PDB entry 1MV9 | X-ray diffraction, 1.90 A resolution | chains A and B

== Chain A ==
Protein: RXR retinoid X receptor
Source organism: Homo sapiens
Notes: fragment: ligand binding domain(residues 223-462)
UniProtKB: P19793 (RXRA_HUMAN); residues 223-462 here = UniProt positions 223-462
Sequence (240 residues; row label = number of the first residue in the row):
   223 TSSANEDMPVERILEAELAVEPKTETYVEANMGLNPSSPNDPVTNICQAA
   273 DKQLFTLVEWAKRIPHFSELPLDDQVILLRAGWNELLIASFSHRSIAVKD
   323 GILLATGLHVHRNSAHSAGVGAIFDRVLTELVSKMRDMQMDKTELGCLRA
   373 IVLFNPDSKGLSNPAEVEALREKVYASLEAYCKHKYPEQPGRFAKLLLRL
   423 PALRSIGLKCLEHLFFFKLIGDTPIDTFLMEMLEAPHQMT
Disordered / not traced: 223-228, 245-262, 461-462
Small-molecule neighbours: docosa-4,7,10,13,16,19-hexaenoic acid (HXA): V265, I268, A271, A272, Q275, W305, N306, L309, I310, F313, R316, I324, L326, A327, V342, I345, F346, C432, H435, L436, F439
Reported in the primary citation:
  - binding site for docosa-4,7,10,13,16,19-hexaenoic acid: V265, I268, A271, Q275, L309, I310, F313, R316, I324, L326, A327, C432

== Chain B ==
Protein: Nuclear receptor coactivator 2
Notes: fragment: NR box
UniProtKB: Q15596 (NCOA2_HUMAN); residues 471-483 here correspond to UniProt positions 686-698 (UniProt number = residue number + 215)
Sequence (13 residues; numbered 471 to 483; the number before each row is that of its first residue):
   471 KHKILHRLLQDSS
Disordered / not traced: 482-483

== Interface between chain A and chain B ==
Contacting residue pairs - 27 pairs, chain A then chain B:
  F277(A) with L478(B), hydrophobic
  V280(A) with L475(B), hydrophobic; L478(B), hydrophobic; L479(B), hydrophobic
  K284(A) with L478(B), hydrogen bond (side chain-backbone); L479(B)
  L294(A) with H476(B); L479(B), hydrophobic
  D295(A) with K471(B), salt bridge
  Q297(A) with L479(B)
  V298(A) with H472(B); L475(B), hydrophobic; H476(B); L479(B), hydrophobic
  L301(A) with L475(B), hydrophobic; L479(B), hydrophobic
  R302(A) with H472(B), hydrogen bond; L475(B)
  T449(A) with I474(B)
  F450(A) with L478(B), hydrophobic
  E453(A) with H472(B); K473(B); I474(B), hydrogen bond (side chain-backbone); L475(B), hydrogen bond (side chain-backbone)
  E456(A) with H472(B), salt bridge
  A457(A) with H472(B)
  P458(A) with H472(B)
Also at the interface, not in a pair above, chain A (16 interface residues in all): F289
Also at the interface, not in a pair above, chain B (10 interface residues in all): Q480, D481

== Summary ==
The interface between chain A and chain B involves 16 residues on one side and 10 on the other; the contacts
include 4 hydrogen bonds and 2 salt bridges. Polar pairs include D295(A)-K471(B), E456(A)-H472(B) and
K284(A)-L478(B). From the paper: a binding site for docosa-4,7,10,13,16,19-hexaenoic acid at V265(A), I268(A)
and A271(A) among others.
Chain A is RXR retinoid X receptor (Homo sapiens) and chain B is Nuclear receptor coactivator 2; the
structure, Crystal Structure of the human RXR alpha ligand binding domain bound to the eicosanoid DHA (Docosa
..., was determined by X-ray diffraction (same publication as 1MZN and 1MVC).
